Entry 8SB6 (X-ray diffraction, 1.80 A resolution); this record covers chains A and D.

== Chain A ==
Molecule: Bromodomain containing 2
Source organism: Homo sapiens
UniProtKB: H0Y6K2 (H0Y6K2_HUMAN); residues 74-194 here correspond to UniProt positions 80-200 (UniProt number = residue number + 6)
Amino-acid sequence (124 residues; row label = number of the first residue in the row):
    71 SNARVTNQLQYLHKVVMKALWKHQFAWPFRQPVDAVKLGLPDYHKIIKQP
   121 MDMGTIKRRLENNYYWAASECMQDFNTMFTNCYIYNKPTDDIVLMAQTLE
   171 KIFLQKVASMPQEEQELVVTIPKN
Unresolved in the structure: 71-75, 184-194
Construct notes: expression tag (71-73)

== Chain D ==
Molecule: Histone H4
Notes: fragment: N-terminal peptide
UniProtKB: P62805 (H4_HUMAN); residues 1-15 here correspond to UniProt positions 2-16 (UniProt number = residue number + 1)
Amino-acid sequence (15 residues; row label = number of the first residue in the row):
     1 SGRGKGGKGLGKGGA
Unresolved in the structure: 7-15
Modified / non-standard residues: Lys5 (N~6~-acetyl-N~6~-methyl-L-lysine; 7QK); Lys12 (N~6~-acetyl-N~6~-methyl-L-lysine; 7QK)
Swiss-Prot annotation at these positions:
  - modified residue: Ser1 (N-acetylserine), Arg3 (Asymmetric dimethylarginine), Lys8 (N6-(2-hydroxyisobutyryl)lysine)

== Interface between chain A and chain D ==
Pairs across the interface (20; chain A residue first):
  Pro98(A) - Lys5(D)
  Phe99(A) - Lys5(D)
  Val103(A) - Lys5(D)
  Leu108(A) - Lys5(D)
  Leu110(A) - Gly4(D)
  Asp112(A) - Gly2(D)
  Asp112(A) - Arg3(D)  hydrogen bond (side chain-backbone)
  Ile116(A) - Ser1(D)
  Ile116(A) - Gly2(D)
  Tyr155(A) - Gly2(D)  hydrogen bond (backbone-backbone)
  Tyr155(A) - Arg3(D)
  Tyr155(A) - Gly4(D)  hydrogen bond (side chain-backbone)
  Asn156(A) - Gly4(D)
  Asn156(A) - Lys5(D)  hydrogen bond (side chain-backbone)
  Lys157(A) - Gly2(D)  hydrogen bond (side chain-backbone)
  Lys157(A) - Arg3(D)  hydrogen bond (side chain-backbone)
  Asp160(A) - Gly4(D)
  Asp160(A) - Lys5(D)
  Asp160(A) - Gly6(D)  hydrogen bond (side chain-backbone)
  Asp161(A) - Gly6(D)  hydrogen bond (backbone-backbone)
Also at the interface, not in a pair above, chain A (16 interface residues in all): Tyr113, Cys152, Thr159, Ile162

== Summary ==
16 residues of chain A and 6 residues of chain D are in contact, with 8 hydrogen bonds. Polar pairs include
Asp112(A)-Arg3(D), Tyr155(A)-Gly4(D) and Asn156(A)-Lys5(D).
Here chain A is Bromodomain containing 2 (Homo sapiens) and chain D is Histone H4. Entry 8SB6 (Structure of
human BRD2-BD1 bound to a histone H4 acetyl-methyllysine peptide) was determined by X-ray diffraction.
